PDB entry 2AUC | X-ray diffraction, 2.60 A resolution | chains C and D of the 4 polymer chains in the assembly

Chain C:
Name: Myosin A Tail Interacting Protein
From: Plasmodium knowlesi
Notes: fragment: myosin A tail domain interacting protein MTIP
Amino-acid sequence (126 residues; numbered 79 to 204; the number before each row is that of its first residue):
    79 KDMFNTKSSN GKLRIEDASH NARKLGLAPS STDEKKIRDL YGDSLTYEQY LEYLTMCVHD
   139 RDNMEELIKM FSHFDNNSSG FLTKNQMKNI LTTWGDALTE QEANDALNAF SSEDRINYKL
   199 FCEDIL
Modified residues: Mse81, Mse134, Mse142, Mse148, Mse165 (selenomethionine; parent Met)

Chain D:
Name: Myosin A
Notes: fragment: myosin A
Amino-acid sequence (15 residues; row label = number of the first residue in the row):
   803 SLMRVQAHIR KRMVA
Unresolved in the structure: 817
Modified residues: Ser803 (n-acetyl-serine; SAC)

Chain C / chain D interface:
Contacting residue pairs (30; chain C residue first):
  Asn141(C) with Ser803(D); Arg806(D)
  Glu144(C) with Ser803(D)
  Leu145(C) with Ser803(D); Val807(D), hydrophobic
  Mse148(C) with Ser803(D); Leu804(D)
  Ile168(C) with Leu804(D)
  Leu169(C) with Leu804(D), hydrophobic; Gln808(D), hydrogen bond (backbone-side chain); Ile811(D), hydrophobic
  Trp172(C) with Leu804(D), hydrophobic; Gln808(D), hydrogen bond (backbone-side chain)
  Gly173(C) with Gln808(D)
  Asp174(C) with Met805(D); Gln808(D), hydrogen bond (backbone-side chain); Arg812(D), hydrogen bond (backbone-side chain)
  Ala175(C) with Gln808(D); Arg812(D), hydrogen bond (backbone-side chain)
  Leu176(C) with Gln808(D); Ile811(D), hydrophobic; Arg812(D)
  Glu180(C) with Arg812(D), salt bridge
  Ala184(C) with Ile811(D), hydrophobic
  Phe199(C) with Val807(D), hydrophobic
  Asp202(C) with Arg814(D), salt bridge
  Ile203(C) with Val807(D), hydrophobic; His810(D), hydrogen bond (backbone-side chain); Ile811(D), hydrophobic
  Leu204(C) with Arg806(D)

Overview:
17 residues of chain C face 10 of chain D across their interface, with 6 hydrogen bonds and 2 salt bridges.
Among the polar pairs are Glu180(C)-Arg812(D), Asp202(C)-Arg814(D) and Leu169(C)-Gln808(D).
Here chain C is Myosin A Tail Interacting Protein (Plasmodium knowlesi) and chain D is Myosin A. Entry 2AUC
(Structure of the Plasmodium MTIP-MyoA complex, a key component of the parasite invasion motor) was determined
by X-ray diffraction.
